Entry 2OOX (X-ray diffraction, 2.60 A resolution); this record covers chains A and B of the 6 polymer chains in the assembly.

Chain A:
Molecule: SNF1-like protein kinase ssp2
Organism: Schizosaccharomyces pombe
Notes: EC 2.7.11.1; fragment: C-terminal domain: Residues 440-576
UniProt: O74536 (SNF1_SCHPO); residues 440-576 here = UniProt positions 440-576
Amino-acid sequence (137 residues; numbered 440 to 576; the number before each row is that of its first residue):
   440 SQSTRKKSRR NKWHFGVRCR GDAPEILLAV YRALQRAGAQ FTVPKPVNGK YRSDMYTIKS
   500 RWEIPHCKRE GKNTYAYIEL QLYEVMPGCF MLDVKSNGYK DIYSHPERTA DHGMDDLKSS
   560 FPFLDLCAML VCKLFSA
Unresolved in the structure: 440-448

Chain B:
Molecule: SPCC1919.03c protein
Organism: Schizosaccharomyces pombe
Notes: fragment: C-terminal domain: Residues 203-298
UniProt: P78789 (P78789_SCHPO); residue numbers follow UniProt; this construct covers 203-298
Amino-acid sequence (97 residues; numbered 202 to 298; the number before each row is that of its first residue):
   202 MSESEQYSTE IPAFLTSNTL QELKLPKPPS LPPHLEKCIL NSNTAYKEDQ SVLPNPNHVL
   262 LNHLAAANTQ LGVLALSATT RYHRKYVTTA MFKNFDV
Unresolved in the structure: 202-204, 298
Differences from the reference sequence: cloning artifact (202)

Chain A / chain B interface:
Residue-residue contacts (106):
  Asn450(A) - Asn242(B)
  Lys451(A) - Asn242(B)  hydrogen bond (backbone-side chain)
  Lys451(A) - Ala267(B)
  Lys451(A) - Ala268(B)
  Lys451(A) - Asn269(B)
  Trp452(A) - Cys239(B)  hydrophobic
  Trp452(A) - Leu241(B)
  Trp452(A) - Asn242(B)  hydrogen bond (backbone-side chain)
  Trp452(A) - Ala266(B)
  Trp452(A) - Ala267(B)
  Trp452(A) - Ala268(B)  hydrophobic
  Trp452(A) - Ala276(B)
  Trp452(A) - Leu277(B)
  Trp452(A) - Ser278(B)
  Trp452(A) - Ala291(B)  hydrophobic
  His453(A) - Ala266(B)
  His453(A) - Ala267(B)  hydrogen bond (backbone-backbone)
  Phe454(A) - Leu236(B)
  Phe454(A) - Lys238(B)
  Phe454(A) - Cys239(B)  hydrophobic
  Phe454(A) - Leu261(B)  hydrophobic
  Phe454(A) - Leu265(B)
  Gly455(A) - Leu265(B)  hydrogen bond (backbone-backbone)
  Gly455(A) - Ala267(B)
  Asp461(A) - Lys225(B)  salt bridge
  Ala462(A) - Pro229(B)
  Pro463(A) - Leu216(B)
  Leu467(A) - Ile212(B)  hydrophobic
  Leu467(A) - Leu216(B)
  Tyr470(A) - Pro213(B)
  Arg471(A) - Ile212(B)
  Gln474(A) - Thr210(B)
  Gln474(A) - Ile212(B)
  Gln479(A) - Tyr208(B)
  Gln479(A) - Ser209(B)
  Gln479(A) - Thr210(B)
  Phe480(A) - Tyr208(B)
  Phe480(A) - Ser209(B)  hydrogen bond (backbone-backbone)
  Phe480(A) - Thr210(B)
  Phe480(A) - Glu211(B)
  Val482(A) - Glu211(B)
  Val482(A) - Pro213(B)  hydrophobic
  Pro483(A) - Pro213(B)
  Pro483(A) - Phe215(B)  hydrophobic
  Lys484(A) - Glu206(B)
  Tyr490(A) - Phe215(B)
  Tyr490(A) - Pro227(B)
  Arg491(A) - Pro227(B)
  Ser492(A) - Pro227(B)
  Ser492(A) - Lys228(B)  hydrogen bond (side chain-backbone)
  Met494(A) - Leu226(B)  hydrophobic
  Tyr495(A) - Leu226(B)
  Tyr495(A) - Pro227(B)  hydrogen bond (side chain-backbone)
  Tyr495(A) - Lys228(B)
  Tyr495(A) - Pro229(B)
  Lys498(A) - Tyr208(B)
  Ser499(A) - Tyr208(B)
  Arg500(A) - Tyr208(B)
  Tyr516(A) - Tyr208(B)
  Gln520(A) - Pro230(B)
  Leu521(A) - Pro229(B)
  Leu521(A) - Pro230(B)
  Tyr522(A) - Pro230(B)
  Tyr522(A) - Ser231(B)
  Tyr522(A) - Leu232(B)  hydrophobic
  Tyr522(A) - Pro233(B)
  Tyr522(A) - Leu236(B)  hydrophobic
  Glu523(A) - Pro230(B)  hydrogen bond (backbone-backbone)
  Glu523(A) - Ser231(B)
  Glu523(A) - Leu232(B)  hydrogen bond (backbone-backbone)
  Phe529(A) - Pro229(B)  hydrophobic
  Met530(A) - Leu232(B)  hydrophobic
  Met530(A) - Leu236(B)
  Asp532(A) - Leu236(B)
  Asp532(A) - His264(B)  salt bridge
  Val533(A) - His264(B)
  Val533(A) - Leu265(B)  hydrogen bond (backbone-backbone)
  Lys534(A) - Asn263(B)
  Lys534(A) - His264(B)
  Ser535(A) - Asn263(B)  hydrogen bond (backbone-backbone)
  His551(A) - Tyr208(B)  hydrogen bond
  Leu556(A) - Asn263(B)
  Leu556(A) - Thr281(B)
  Lys557(A) - Asn263(B)
  Lys557(A) - Thr281(B)  hydrogen bond (backbone-side chain)
  Ser559(A) - Ala279(B)
  Ser559(A) - Thr281(B)
  Phe560(A) - Thr290(B)
  Phe560(A) - Met292(B)  hydrophobic
  Phe562(A) - Asn263(B)
  Phe562(A) - Leu265(B)
  Leu563(A) - Leu265(B)  hydrophobic
  Leu563(A) - Leu277(B)
  Leu563(A) - Ser278(B)
  Leu563(A) - Ala279(B)  hydrophobic
  Leu563(A) - Thr290(B)
  Asp564(A) - Met292(B)
  Asp564(A) - Lys294(B)
  Cys566(A) - Leu265(B)  hydrophobic
  Ala567(A) - Leu275(B)
  Ala567(A) - Leu277(B)  hydrophobic
  Ala567(A) - Lys294(B)
  Val570(A) - Leu275(B)  hydrophobic
  Cys571(A) - Phe296(B)  hydrophobic
  Cys571(A) - Asp297(B)
  Phe574(A) - Phe296(B)  hydrophobic
Also at the interface, not in a pair above, chain A (56 interface residues in all): Val456, Glu464, Leu466, Thr481, Val524, Ser558
Also at the interface, not in a pair above, chain B (50 interface residues in all): Ser205, Gln207, Thr217, Leu221, His235, Gln271, Arg282

Overview:
56 residues of chain A and 50 residues of chain B are in contact; the contacts include 13 hydrogen bonds and 2
salt bridges. Polar pairs include Asp461(A)-Lys225(B), Asp532(A)-His264(B) and Lys451(A)-Asn242(B).
Here chain A is SNF1-like protein kinase ssp2 and chain B is SPCC1919.03c protein, both from
Schizosaccharomyces pombe. Entry 2OOX (Crystal structure of the adenylate sensor from AMP-activated protein
kinase complexed with AMP) was determined by X-ray diffraction (same publication as 2OOY).
